PDB entry 2VLK | X-ray diffraction, 2.50 A resolution | chains A and E of the 5 polymer chains in the assembly

== Chain A ==
Protein: HLA class I histocompatibility antigen, a-2 alpha chain
Organism: Homo sapiens
Notes: fragment: hla-a2, residues 25-300
UniProtKB: P01892 (1A02_HUMAN); residues 1-276 here correspond to UniProt positions 25-300 (UniProt number = residue number + 24)
Sequence (276 residues; row label = number of the first residue in the row):
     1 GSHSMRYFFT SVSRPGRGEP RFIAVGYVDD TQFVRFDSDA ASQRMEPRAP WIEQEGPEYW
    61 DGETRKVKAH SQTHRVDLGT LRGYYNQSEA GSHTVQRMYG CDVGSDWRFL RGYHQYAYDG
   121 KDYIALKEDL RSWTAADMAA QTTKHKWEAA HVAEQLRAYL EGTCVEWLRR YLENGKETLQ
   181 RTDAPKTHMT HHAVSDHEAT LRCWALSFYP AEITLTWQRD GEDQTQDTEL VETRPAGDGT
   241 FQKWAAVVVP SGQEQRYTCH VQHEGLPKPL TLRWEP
Cystine bridges: C101-C164, C203-C259

== Chain E ==
Protein: JM22 TCR beta chain
Organism: Homo sapiens
Sequence (244 residues; numbered 1 to 244; the number before each row is that of its first residue):
     1 MVDGGITQSP KYLFRKEGQN VTLSCEQNLN HDAMYWYRQD PGQGLRLIYY SQIVNDFQKG
    61 DIAEGYSVSR EKKESFPLTV TSAQKNPTAF YLCASSSRSS YEQYFGPGTR LTVTEDLKNV
   121 FPPEVAVFEP SEAEISHTQK ATLVCLATGF YPDHVELSWW VNGKEVHSGV STDPQPLKEQ
   181 PALNDSRYSL SSRLRVSATF WQNPRNHFRC QVQFYGLSEN DEWTQDRAKP VTQIVSAEAW
   241 GRAD
Not modelled in the structure: 1-4
Cystine bridges: C25-C93, C145-C210

== Interface between chain A and chain E ==
Residue-residue contacts - 13 pairs, chain A then chain E:
  A69(A) - D56(E)
  Q72(A) - V54(E)
  Q72(A) - N55(E)
  V76(A) - I53(E)  hydrophobic
  V76(A) - V54(E)  hydrophobic
  A149(A) - Y101(E)  hydrogen bond (backbone-side chain)
  A150(A) - R98(E)  hydrogen bond (backbone-side chain)
  A150(A) - Y101(E)
  H151(A) - R98(E)  hydrogen bond (backbone-side chain)
  H151(A) - Y101(E)
  V152(A) - R98(E)
  Q155(A) - R98(E)  hydrogen bond
  Q155(A) - S100(E)  hydrogen bond
Other interface residues (no listed pair), chain A (11 interface residues in all): R65, K68, T73
Other interface residues (no listed pair), chain E (10 interface residues in all): Q58, S97, S99

== Summary ==
Chain A and chain E form an interface of 11 and 10 residues respectively, with 5 hydrogen bonds. Among the
polar pairs are A149(A)-Y101(E), A150(A)-R98(E) and H151(A)-R98(E).
Here chain A is HLA class I histocompatibility antigen, a-2 alpha chain and chain E is JM22 TCR beta chain,
both from Homo sapiens. Entry 2VLK (The Structural Dynamics and Energetics of an Immunodominant T-cell
Receptor are Programmed by its Vbeta Domain) was determined by X-ray diffraction (same publication as 2VLJ,
2VLL, 2VLM and 2VLR).
